Entry 5OPX (X-ray diffraction, 3.64 A resolution); this record covers chains A and O of the 28 polymer chains in the assembly.

# Chain A
Name: 60 kDa chaperonin
Source organism: Escherichia coli (strain K12)
Notes: fragment: GroEL
UniProt: P0A6F5 (CH60_ECOLI); residue numbers follow UniProt; this construct covers 1-548
Sequence (548 residues; row label = number of the first residue in the row):
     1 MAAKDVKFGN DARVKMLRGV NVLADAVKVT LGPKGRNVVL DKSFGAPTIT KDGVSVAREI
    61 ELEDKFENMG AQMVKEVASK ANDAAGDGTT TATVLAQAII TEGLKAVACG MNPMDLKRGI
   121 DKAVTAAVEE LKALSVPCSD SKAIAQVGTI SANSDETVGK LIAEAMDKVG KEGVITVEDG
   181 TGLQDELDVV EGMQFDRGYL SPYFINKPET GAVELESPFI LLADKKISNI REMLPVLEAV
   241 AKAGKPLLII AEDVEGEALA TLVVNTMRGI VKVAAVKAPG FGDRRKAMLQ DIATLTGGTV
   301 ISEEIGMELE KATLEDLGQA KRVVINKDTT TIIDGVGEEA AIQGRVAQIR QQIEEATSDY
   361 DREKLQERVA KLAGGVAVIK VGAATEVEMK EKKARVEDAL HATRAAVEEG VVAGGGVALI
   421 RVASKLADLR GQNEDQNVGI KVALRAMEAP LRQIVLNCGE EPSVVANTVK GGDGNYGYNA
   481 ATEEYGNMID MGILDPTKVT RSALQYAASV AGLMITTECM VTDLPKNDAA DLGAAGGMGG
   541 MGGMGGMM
Unresolved in the structure: 1, 191-192, 374-375, 526-548
Differences from the reference sequence: engineered mutation Cys109 (Ala in P0A6F5)
Metal / ion sites: K+: Thr30, Lys51, Thr90 (together with ADP); Mg2+: Asp87 (together with ADP)
Residues lining bound ligands: ADP / beryllium trifluoride: Thr30, Leu31, Gly32, Pro33, Lys51, Asp52, Gly53, Gly86, Asp87, Gly88, Thr89, Thr90, Thr91, Ile150, Ser154, Asp398, Gly414, Gly415, Gly416, Ile454, Tyr478, Asn479, Ala480, Ala481, Met488, Ile493, Asp495
What the authors report for this chain:
  - mutagenesis - A109C: unchanged binding to non-native SP

# Chain O
Name: 10 kDa chaperonin
Source organism: Escherichia coli (strain K12)
UniProt: P0A6F9 (CH10_ECOLI); numbering as in UniProt (aligned over 1-97)
Sequence (97 residues; row label = number of the first residue in the row):
     1 MNIRPLHDRV IVKRKEVETK SAGGIVLTGS AAAKSTRGEV LAVGNGRILE NGEVKPLDVK
    61 VGDIVIFNDG YGVKSEKIDN EEVLIMSESD ILAIVEA
Unresolved in the structure: 17, 33-34, 97
Curated features (UniProtKB/Swiss-Prot):
  - modified residue: Lys34 (N6-succinyllysine)

# Interface between chain A and chain O
Pairs across the interface (17):
  Ile230(A) - Ala31(O)  hydrophobic
  Leu234(A) - Ser21(O)
  Leu234(A) - Leu27(O)  hydrophobic
  Leu237(A) - Ile25(O)
  Glu238(A) - Ala22(O)
  Glu238(A) - Gly23(O)  hydrogen bond (side chain-backbone)
  Glu238(A) - Ile25(O)
  Ala241(A) - Ile25(O)  hydrophobic
  Glu257(A) - Ser30(O)
  Ala260(A) - Thr28(O)
  Thr261(A) - Thr28(O)  hydrogen bond (backbone-side chain)
  Asn265(A) - Ile25(O)
  Asn265(A) - Val26(O)  hydrogen bond (side chain-backbone)
  Arg268(A) - Val26(O)
  Ile270(A) - Gly24(O)
  Ile270(A) - Ile25(O)  hydrophobic
  Ile270(A) - Val26(O)  hydrophobic
Interface residues without a listed pair, chain A (13 interface residues in all): Val264, Val271
Interface residues without a listed pair, chain O (11 interface residues in all): Lys20

# Overview
Chain A and chain O form an interface of 13 and 11 residues respectively; the contacts include 3 hydrogen
bonds. Polar pairs include Glu238(A)-Gly23(O), Thr261(A)-Thr28(O) and Asn265(A)-Val26(O). Chain A binds ADP /
beryllium trifluoride. The paper reports that A109C of chain A leaves binding to non-native SP unchanged.
Chain A is 60 kDa chaperonin and chain O is 10 kDa chaperonin, both from Escherichia coli (strain K12); the
structure, Crystal structure of the GroEL mutant A109C in complex with GroES and ADP BeF2, was determined by
X-ray diffraction together with 5OPW from the same study.
